Entry 9BG4 (X-ray diffraction, 1.14 A resolution); this record covers chains A and B of the 4 polymer chains in the assembly.

== Chain A (and B) ==
Name: GTPase KRas
Source organism: Homo sapiens
Notes: EC 3.6.5.2; chain B of this document is another copy of the same molecule, construct and numbering; everything in this record applies to it too
UniProtKB: P01116 (RASK_HUMAN), isoform P01116-2; numbering as in UniProt (aligned over 1-169)
Chain sequence (170 residues; numbered 0 to 169; the number before each row is that of its first residue; numbering starts at 0):
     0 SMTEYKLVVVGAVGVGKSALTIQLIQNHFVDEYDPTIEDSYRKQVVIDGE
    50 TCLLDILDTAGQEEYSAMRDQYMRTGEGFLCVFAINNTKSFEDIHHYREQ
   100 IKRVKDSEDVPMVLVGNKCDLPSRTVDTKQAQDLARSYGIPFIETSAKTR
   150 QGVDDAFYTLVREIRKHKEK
Construct notes: expression tag (0); engineered mutation V12 (Gly in P01116)
Swiss-Prot annotation at these positions:
  - motif: Y32 to Y40 (Effector region)
  - binding site (GTP): G10, A11, G13 to A18, V29 to T35, A59, G60, N116 to D119
  - modified residue: M1 (N-acetylmethionine), T2 (N-acetylthreonine), K104 (N6-acetyllysine)
  - glycosylation: T35 (Microbial infection: O-linked (Glc) threonine)
  - natural variant: K5 (K5E: In NS3; K5N: In GASC), G10 (G10GG: In AML), V12 (G12V: In GASC; this construct carries the variant), G13 (G13D: In GASC, JMML and OES; G13R: In pylocytic astrocytoma), V14 (V14I: In NS3), L19 (L19F: In OES), Q22 (Q22E: In CFC2; Q22R: In NS3), P34 (P34L: In NS3; P34Q: In NS3; P34R: In CFC2), I36 (I36M: In NS3), T58 (T58I: In NS3), A59 (A59T: In GASC), G60 (G60R: In CFC2; G60S: In NS3), 8 further natural variant entries in UniProt
  - mutagenesis: D38 (D38A: Decreased interaction with MAPKAP1/SIN1), Y40 (Y40A: Decreased interaction with MAPKAP1/SIN1), Q61 (Q61L: Promotes GTP binding)
Metal / ion sites: Mg2+: S17, T35 (together with GMP-PNP)
Small-molecule neighbours:
  - A1AOG ((2R)-N-[(1P,8S,10S,14S,21M)-22-ethyl-21-{2-[(1R)-1-methoxyethyl]pyridin-3-yl}-18,18-dimethyl-9,15-dioxo-16-oxa-10,22,28-triazapentacyclo[18.5.2.1~2,6~.1~10,14~.0~23,27~]nonacosa-1(25),2(29),3,5,20,23,26-heptaen-8-yl]-3-methyl-2-(N-methylacetamido)butanamide (non-preferred name)): V12, Y32, P34, T35, I36, E37, A59, Q61, Y64, M67, Y71
  - GMP-PNP (GNP; phosphoaminophosphonic acid-guanylate ester): A11, V12, G13, V14, G15, K16, S17, A18, F28, V29, D30, E31, Y32, D33, P34, T35, T58, A59, G60, N116, K117, D119, L120, S145, A146, K147

== Chain A / chain B interface ==
Pairs across the interface - 29 pairs, chain A then chain B:
  S0(A) with R73(B), hydrogen bond
  M1(A) with A66(B); M67(B); Q70(B); R73(B), hydrogen bond (backbone-side chain)
  T2(A) with Q70(B)
  E3(A) with Q70(B); T74(B), hydrogen bond
  K5(A) with K5(B); T74(B)
  E37(A) with R41(B), salt bridge
  S39(A) with R41(B)
  R41(A) with E37(B), salt bridge; S39(B); Y71(B)
  Q43(A) with M67(B)
  L52(A) with M67(B), hydrophobic; Q70(B)
  A66(A) with M1(B)
  M67(A) with M1(B), hydrophobic; Q43(B)
  Q70(A) with M1(B); T2(B); E3(B), hydrogen bond; L52(B)
  Y71(A) with R41(B)
  R73(A) with M1(B), hydrogen bond (side chain-backbone)
  T74(A) with E3(B), hydrogen bond; K5(B)
Other interface residues (no listed pair), chain A (17 interface residues in all): L56
Other interface residues (no listed pair), chain B (17 interface residues in all): S0, L56

== Overview ==
Chain A and chain B each contribute 17 residues to their interface, with 6 hydrogen bonds and 2 salt bridges.
Among the polar pairs are E37(A)-R41(B), S0(A)-R73(B) and M1(A)-R73(B). Bound to chain A: GMP-PNP and compound
A1AOG.
Chain A and chain B are both GTPase KRas (Homo sapiens); the structure, Tri-complex of Compound-2, KRAS G12V,
and CypA, was determined by X-ray diffraction, deposited together with 9BG0, 9BG1, 9BG2, 9BG3, 9BG5, 9BG6 and
7 further entries.
